PDB entry 4ADV | electron microscopy, 13.50 A resolution (very low resolution: no residue pairs are listed; an interface is given only as per-side residue counts) | chains A and I of the 22 polymer chains in the assembly

# Chain A
Molecule: 16S ribosomal RNA
Source organism: Escherichia coli
Sequence (1542 nucleotides; row label = number of the first residue in the row):
     1 AAAUUGAAGA GUUUGAUCAU GGCUCAGAUU GAACGCUGGC GGCAGGCCUA ACACAUGCAA
    61 GUCGAACGGU AACAGGAAGA AGCUUGCUUC UUUGCUGACG AGUGGCGGAC GGGUGAGUAA
   121 UGUCUGGGAA ACUGCCUGAU GGAGGGGGAU AACUACUGGA AACGGUAGCU AAUACCGCAU
   181 AACGUCGCAA GACCAAAGAG GGGGACCUUC GGGCCUCUUG CCAUCGGAUG UGCCCAGAUG
   241 GGAUUAGCUA GUAGGUGGGG UAACGGCUCA CCUAGGCGAC GAUCCCUAGC UGGUCUGAGA
   301 GGAUGACCAG CCACACUGGA ACUGAGACAC GGUCCAGACU CCUACGGGAG GCAGCAGUGG
   361 GGAAUAUUGC ACAAUGGGCG CAAGCCUGAU GCAGCCAUGC CGCGUGUAUG AAGAAGGCCU
   421 UCGGGUUGUA AAGUACUUUC AGCGGGGAGG AAGGGAGUAA AGUUAAUACC UUUGCUCAUU
   481 GACGUUACCC GCAGAAGAAG CACCGGCUAA CUCCGUGCCA GCAGCCGCGG UAAUACGGAG
   541 GGUGCAAGCG UUAAUCGGAA UUACUGGGCG UAAAGCGCAC GCAGGCGGUU UGUUAAGUCA
   601 GAUGUGAAAU CCCCGGGCUC AACCUGGGAA CUGCAUCUGA UACUGGCAAG CUUGAGUCUC
   661 GUAGAGGGGG GUAGAAUUCC AGGUGUAGCG GUGAAAUGCG UAGAGAUCUG GAGGAAUACC
   721 GGUGGCGAAG GCGGCCCCCU GGACGAAGAC UGACGCUCAG GUGCGAAAGC GUGGGGAGCA
   781 AACAGGAUUA GAUACCCUGG UAGUCCACGC CGUAAACGAU GUCGACUUGG AGGUUGUGCC
   841 CUUGAGGCGU GGCUUCCGGA GCUAACGCGU UAAGUCGACC GCCUGGGGAG UACGGCCGCA
   901 AGGUUAAAAC UCAAAUGAAU UGACGGGGGC CCGCACAAGC GGUGGAGCAU GUGGUUUAAU
   961 UCGAUGCAAC GCGAAGAACC UUACCUGGUC UUGACAUCCA CGGAAGUUUU CAGAGAUGAG
  1021 AAUGUGCCUU CGGGAACCGU GAGACAGGUG CUGCAUGGCU GUCGUCAGCU CGUGUUGUGA
  1081 AAUGUUGGGU UAAGUCCCGC AACGAGCGCA ACCCUUAUCC UUUGUUGCCA GCGGUCCGGC
  1141 CGGGAACUCA AAGGAGACUG CCAGUGAUAA ACUGGAGGAA GGUGGGGAUG ACGUCAAGUC
  1201 AUCAUGGCCC UUACGACCAG GGCUACACAC GUGCUACAAU GGCGCAUACA AAGAGAAGCG
  1261 ACCUCGCGAG AGCAAGCGGA CCUCAUAAAG UGCGUCGUAG UCCGGAUUGG AGUCUGCAAC
  1321 UCGACUCCAU GAAGUCGGAA UCGCUAGUAA UCGUGGAUCA GAAUGCCACG GUGAAUACGU
  1381 UCCCGGGCCU UGUACACACC GCCCGUCACA CCAUGGGAGU GGGUUGCAAA AGAAGUAGGU
  1441 AGCUUAACCU UCGGGAGGGC GCUUACCACU UUGUGAUUCA UGACUGGGGU GAAGUCGUAA
  1501 CAAGGUAACC GUAGGGGAAC CUGCGGUUGG AUCACCUCCU UA
Not modelled in the structure: 1-4, 1386-1505, 1535-1542

# Chain I
Name: 30S ribosomal protein S9
Source organism: Escherichia coli
UniProtKB: P0A7X3 (RS9_ECOLI); residues 1-129 here = UniProt positions 1-129
Chain sequence (129 residues; row label = number of the first residue in the row):
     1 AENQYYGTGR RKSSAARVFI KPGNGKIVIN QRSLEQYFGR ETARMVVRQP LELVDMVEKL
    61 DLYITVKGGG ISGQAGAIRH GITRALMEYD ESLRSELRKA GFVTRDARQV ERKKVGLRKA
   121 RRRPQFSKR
Not modelled in the structure: 1-2

# How chain A and chain I interact
At this resolution (14 A) residue pairs are not listed: 50 residues of chain A and 52 of chain I lie at the interface.

# Summary
50 residues of chain A face 52 of chain I across their interface.
Here chain A is 16S ribosomal RNA and chain I is 30S ribosomal protein S9, both from Escherichia coli. Entry
4ADV (Structure of the E. coli methyltransferase KsgA bound to the E. coli 30S ribosomal subunit) was
determined by electron microscopy.
